7X7U - chains D and C of the 7 polymer chains in the assembly; structure by electron microscopy, 3.77 A resolution.

[Chain D]
Molecule: X01 light chain
Organism: Mus musculus
Amino-acid sequence (107 residues; numbered 1 to 107; the number before each row is that of its first residue):
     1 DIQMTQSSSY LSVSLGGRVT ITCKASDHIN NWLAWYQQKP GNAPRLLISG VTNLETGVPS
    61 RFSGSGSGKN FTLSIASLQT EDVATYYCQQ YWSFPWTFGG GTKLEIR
Disulfides: Cys-23/Cys-88

[Chain C]
Molecule: X01 heavy chain
Organism: Mus musculus
Amino-acid sequence (119 residues; row label = number of the first residue in the row):
     1 EIQLQQSGPE LVAPGASVKV SCKASGYAFT SYNMYWVRQS HGKSLEWIGY IVPYNGGTTY
    61 NQEFKGKATL TVDKSSNTAY IHLNSLTSED SAVYYCAKEG TYYGYDGVLA DWGQGTLVT
Disulfides: Cys-22/Cys-96

[How chain D and chain C interact]
Contacting residue pairs - 29 pairs, chain D then chain C:
  Tyr-36(D) with Leu-109(C), hydrogen bond (side chain-backbone); Trp-112(C), hydrophobic
  Gln-38(D) with Gln-39(C), hydrogen bond; Tyr-95(C)
  Ala-43(D) with Trp-112(C), hydrophobic; Gly-113(C)
  Pro-44(D) with Trp-112(C)
  Leu-46(D) with Leu-109(C)
  Ser-49(D) with Tyr-103(C)
  Gly-50(D) with Tyr-103(C), hydrogen bond (backbone-side chain)
  Tyr-87(D) with Lys-43(C); Ser-44(C)
  Gln-89(D) with Gly-107(C), hydrogen bond (side chain-backbone)
  Tyr-91(D) with Tyr-103(C), hydrogen bond; Tyr-105(C), hydrophobic; Val-108(C), hydrophobic
  Phe-94(D) with Tyr-50(C), hydrophobic; Thr-59(C); Tyr-60(C); Asn-61(C); Gln-62(C)
  Pro-95(D) with Asn-61(C)
  Trp-96(D) with Trp-47(C), hydrogen bond (backbone-side chain); Tyr-50(C), hydrophobic; Asp-106(C)
  Phe-98(D) with Leu-45(C), hydrophobic; Trp-47(C)
  Gly-99(D) with Ser-44(C)
  Gly-100(D) with Ser-44(C)
Also at the interface, not in a pair above, chain D (19 interface residues in all): Asp-1, Trp-32, Asn-42
Also at the interface, not in a pair above, chain C (22 interface residues in all): Val-37, Glu-63, Ala-110

[Overview]
19 residues of chain D and 22 residues of chain C are in contact; the contacts include 6 hydrogen bonds. Polar
contacts include Tyr-36(D)/Leu-109(C), Gln-38(D)/Gln-39(C) and Gly-50(D)/Tyr-103(C).
Chain D is X01 light chain and chain C is X01 heavy chain, both from Mus musculus; the structure, Cryo-EM
structure of SARS-CoV-2 Delta variant spike protein in complex with three nAbs X01, X10 and ..., was
determined by electron microscopy (same publication as 7X7T and 7X7V).
